PDB entry 5J74 | X-ray diffraction, 2.70 A resolution | chain A

== Chain A ==
Protein: scFv AM2.2
Organism: Homo sapiens
Notes: antibody fragment or engineered binder
Chain sequence (264 residues; row label = number of the first residue in the row):
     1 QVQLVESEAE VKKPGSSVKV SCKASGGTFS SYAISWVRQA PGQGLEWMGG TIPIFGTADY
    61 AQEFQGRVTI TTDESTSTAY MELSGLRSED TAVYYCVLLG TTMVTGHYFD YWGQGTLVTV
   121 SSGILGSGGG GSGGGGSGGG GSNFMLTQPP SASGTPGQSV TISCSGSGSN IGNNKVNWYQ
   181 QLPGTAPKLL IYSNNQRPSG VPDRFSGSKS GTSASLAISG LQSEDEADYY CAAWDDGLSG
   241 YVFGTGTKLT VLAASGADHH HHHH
Unresolved in the structure: 1, 121-142, 255-264
Disulfides: Cys22-Cys96, Cys164-Cys231
Small-molecule neighbours: TO1-2p (6GN; 1-(17-amino-5,8-dioxo-12,15-dioxa-4,9-diazaheptadecan-1-yl)-4-{[3-(3-sulfopropyl)-1,3-benzothiazol-3-ium-2-yl]methyl}quinolin-1-ium): Ser35, Val37, Trp47, Ile52, Asp59, Val97, Leu99, Tyr108, Asp110, Trp112, Lys175, Asn177, Tyr179, Trp234, Tyr241, Phe243

== Summary ==
Chain A binds TO1-2p.
Chain A is scFv AM2.2 (Homo sapiens); the structure, Fluorogen activating protein AM2.2 in complex with
TO1-2p, was determined by X-ray diffraction, deposited together with 5J75.
